Entry 3J46 (electron microscopy, 10.10 A resolution (very low resolution: no residue pairs are listed; an interface is given only as per-side residue counts)); this record covers chains Y and 1 of the 14 polymer chains in the assembly.

# Chain Y
Molecule: 50S ribosomal protein L29P
From: Escherichia coli
UniProtKB: P0A7M6 (RL29_ECOLI); residues 1-63 here = UniProt positions 1-63
Sequence (63 residues; row label = number of the first residue in the row):
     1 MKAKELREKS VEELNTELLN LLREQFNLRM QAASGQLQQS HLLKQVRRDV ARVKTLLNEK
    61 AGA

# Chain 1
Molecule: 23S ribosomal RNA
From: Escherichia coli
Notes: fragment: helix 6 - helix 7
Sequence (63 nucleotides; each row starts with the number of its first residue):
    52 AAGGACGUGC UAAUCUGCGA UAAGCGUCGG UAAGGUGAUA UGAACCGUUA UAACCGGCGA
   112 UUU

# Chain Y / chain 1 interface
At this resolution (10 A) residue pairs are not listed: 18 residues of chain Y and 21 of chain 1 lie at the interface.

# Overview
The interface between chain Y and chain 1 involves 18 residues on one side and 21 on the other.
Here chain Y is 50S ribosomal protein L29P and chain 1 is 23S ribosomal RNA, both from Escherichia coli. Entry
3J46 (Structure of the SecY protein translocation channel in action) was determined by electron microscopy,
deposited together with 3J45.
